Entry 7Q56 (electron microscopy, 7.10 A resolution (low resolution: residue-level contacts below are approximate; hydrogen-bond / salt-bridge calls are withheld)); this record covers chains I and P of the 16 polymer chains in the assembly.

[Chain I]
Molecule: Glyceraldehyde-3-phosphate dehydrogenase B, chloroplastic
Organism: Spinacia oleracea
UniProtKB: P12860 (G3PB_SPIOL); the construct lacks a stretch of the UniProt sequence and is renumbered around it, so the offset changes along the chain: 0-18 = UniProt 84-102; 19-34 = UniProt 105-120; 36-60 = UniProt 121-145; 61-122 = UniProt 147-208; 4 more segments
Chain sequence (368 residues; numbered 0 to 362 plus 7 insertion-coded residues; 2 numbers in that range are skipped by the numbering (no residue carries them; nothing is unmodelled there); the number before each row is that of its first residue; a row labelled like 18A-18B holds insertion residues (18A, then the next letters in order); numbering starts at 0):
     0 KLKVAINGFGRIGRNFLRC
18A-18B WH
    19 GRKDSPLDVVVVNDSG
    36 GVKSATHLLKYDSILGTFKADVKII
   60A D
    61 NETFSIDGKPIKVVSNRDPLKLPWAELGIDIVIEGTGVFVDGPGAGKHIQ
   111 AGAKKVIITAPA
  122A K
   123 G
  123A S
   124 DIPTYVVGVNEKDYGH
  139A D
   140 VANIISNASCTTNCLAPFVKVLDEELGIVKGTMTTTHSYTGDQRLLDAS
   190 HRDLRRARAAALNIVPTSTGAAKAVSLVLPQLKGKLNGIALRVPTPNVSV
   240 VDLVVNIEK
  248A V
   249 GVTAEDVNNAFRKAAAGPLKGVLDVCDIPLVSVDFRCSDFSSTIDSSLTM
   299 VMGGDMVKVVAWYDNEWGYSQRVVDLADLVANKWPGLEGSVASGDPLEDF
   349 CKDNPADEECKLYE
Disulfide bonds: Cys349-Cys358
UniProt features mapped onto this chain:
  - active site: Cys149 (Nucleophile)
  - binding site (NADP(+)): Arg10, Ile11, Asp32, Arg77, Asn313
  - binding site (D-glyceraldehyde 3-phosphate): Ser148 to Thr150, Thr179, Arg195, Thr208, Gly209, Arg231
  - site: His176 (Activates thiol group during catalysis)
Reported in the primary citation:
  - catalytic residues: Cys149 (citing earlier work)

[Chain P]
Molecule: Glyceraldehyde-3-phosphate dehydrogenase A, chloroplastic
Organism: Spinacia oleracea
UniProtKB: P19866 (G3PA_SPIOL); residues 0-335 here correspond to UniProt positions 66-401 (UniProt number = residue number + 66)
Chain sequence (337 residues; row label = number of the first residue in the row; numbering starts at 0):
     0 KLKVAINGFGRIGRNFLRCWHGRKDSPLDVVVINDTGGVKQASHLLKYDS
    50 ILGTFDADVKTAGDSAISVDGKVIKVVSDRNPVNLPWGDMGIDLVIEGTG
   100 VFVDRDGAGKHLQAGAKKVLITAPGKGDIPTYVVGVNEEGYTHADTIISN
   150 ASCTTNCLAPFVKVLDQKFGIIKGTMTTTHSYTGDQRLLDASHRDLRRAR
   200 AACLNIVPTSTGAAKAVALVLPNLKGKLNGIALRVPTPNVSVVDLVVQVS
   250 KKTFAEEVNAAFRESADNELKGILSVCDEPLVSIDFRCTDVSSTIDSSLT
   300 MVMGDDMVKVIAWYDNEWGYSQRVVDLADIVANKWQA
Sequence notes: insertion (336)
UniProt features mapped onto this chain:
  - active site: Cys152 (Nucleophile)
  - binding site (NADP(+)): Arg10, Ile11, Asp34, Arg79, Asn315
  - binding site (D-glyceraldehyde 3-phosphate): Ser151 to Thr153, Thr182, Arg197, Thr210, Gly211, Arg233
  - site: His179 (Activates thiol group during catalysis)

[Chain I / chain P interface]
Pairs across the interface (13):
  Ser341(I) - Thr35(P)
  Ser341(I) - Gly36(P)
  Ser341(I) - Ser77(P)
  Gly342(I) - Asp34(P)
  Gly342(I) - Gly36(P)
  Gly342(I) - Gly37(P)
  Gly342(I) - Val38(P)
  Gly342(I) - Ser77(P)
  Asp343(I) - Gly37(P)
  Asp343(I) - Val38(P)
  Asp343(I) - Lys39(P)
  Asp343(I) - Asp63(P)
  Leu345(I) - Thr35(P)
Also at the interface, not in a pair above, chain P (10 interface residues in all): Gln40, Val75

[Overview]
The interface between chain I and chain P involves 4 residues on one side and 10 on the other. UniProt lists
active-site residue Cys149(I), 5 NADP+-binding residues and 8 D-glyceraldehyde 3-phosphate-binding residues on
chain I; active-site residue Cys152(P) on chain P. From the paper: the catalytic residue Cys149(I).
Here chain I is Glyceraldehyde-3-phosphate dehydrogenase B, chloroplastic and chain P is
Glyceraldehyde-3-phosphate dehydrogenase A, chloroplastic, both from Spinacia oleracea. Entry 7Q56 (Single
Particle Cryo-EM structure of photosynthetic A8B8 glyceraldehyde-3-phosphate dehydrogenase (minor conformer)
from Spinacia oleracea) was determined by electron microscopy, deposited together with 7Q53, 7Q54, 7Q55 and
7Q57.
